Entry 9NHM (electron microscopy, 4.00 A resolution); this record covers chains B and F of the 8 polymer chains in the assembly.

== Chain B (and F) ==
Molecule: BG505-CH505 Transmembrane protein gp41
From: Human immunodeficiency virus 1
Notes: chain F of this document is another copy of the same molecule, construct and numbering; everything in this record applies to it too
Amino-acid sequence (153 residues; row label = number of the first residue in the row):
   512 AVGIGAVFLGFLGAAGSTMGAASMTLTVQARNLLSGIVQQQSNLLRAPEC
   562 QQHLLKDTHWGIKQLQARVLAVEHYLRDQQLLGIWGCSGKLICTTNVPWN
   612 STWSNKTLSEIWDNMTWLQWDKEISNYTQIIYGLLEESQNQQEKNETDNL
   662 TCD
Not modelled in the structure: 512-522, 540-572 (chain F: 512-519, 548-567)
Disulfide bonds: Cys-598/Cys-604
Covalent attachments: N-acetylglucosamine (NAG) linked to Asn-656
Ligand contacts: N-acetylglucosamine (NAG; 2-acetamido-2-deoxy-beta-D-glucopyranose): Gly-527, Ser-528, Thr-529, Met-626, Thr-627

== How chain B and chain F interact ==
Contacting residue pairs (11):
  Met-535(B) / Asn-651(F)
  Met-535(B) / Lys-655(F)
  Ile-573(B) / Ile-573(F)  hydrophobic
  Leu-576(B) / Leu-576(F)  hydrophobic
  Leu-576(B) / Gln-577(F)
  Arg-579(B) / Val-580(F)
  Arg-579(B) / Leu-581(F)
  Val-580(B) / Val-580(F)  hydrophobic
  Val-583(B) / Leu-587(F)  hydrophobic
  Tyr-586(B) / Gln-591(F)
  Leu-602(B) / Glu-654(F)
Interface residues without a listed pair, chain B (10 interface residues in all): Thr-538, Leu-587
Interface residues without a listed pair, chain F (11 interface residues in all): Val-583

== Overview ==
10 residues of chain B and 11 residues of chain F are in contact. Ligands of chain B: N-acetylglucosamine.
N-acetylglucosamine is covalently linked to Asn-656(B).
Chain B and chain F are both BG505-CH505 Transmembrane protein gp41 (Human immunodeficiency virus 1); the
structure, BG505-CH505 Env glycoprotein in complex with NHP pAb V1V2V3-1 isolated from animal RUu18 at week
14, was determined by electron microscopy (same publication as 9NHH, 9NHI, 9NHJ, 9NHK, 9NHL, 9NHN, 9NHO and
9NI9).
